PDB entry 4KGX | X-ray diffraction, 2.20 A resolution | chains A and B of the 4 polymer chains in the assembly

# Chain A
Name: Aspartate carbamoyltransferase
Source organism: Escherichia coli
Notes: EC 2.1.3.2
UniProtKB: E8Y328 (E8Y328_ECOKO); residues 1-310 here correspond to UniProt positions 2-311 (UniProt number = residue number + 1)
Sequence (310 residues; numbered 1 to 310; the number before each row is that of its first residue):
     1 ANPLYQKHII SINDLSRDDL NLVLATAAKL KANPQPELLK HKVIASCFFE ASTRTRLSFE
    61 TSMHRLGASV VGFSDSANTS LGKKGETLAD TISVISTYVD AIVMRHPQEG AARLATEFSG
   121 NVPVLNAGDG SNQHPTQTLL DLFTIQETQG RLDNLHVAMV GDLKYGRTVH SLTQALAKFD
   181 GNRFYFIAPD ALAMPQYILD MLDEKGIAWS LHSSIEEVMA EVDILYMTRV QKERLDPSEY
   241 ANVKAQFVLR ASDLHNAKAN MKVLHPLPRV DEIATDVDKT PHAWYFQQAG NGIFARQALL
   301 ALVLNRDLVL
Residues lining bound ligands: N-(phosphonacetyl)-L-aspartic acid (PAL): Ala51, Ser52, Thr53, Arg54, Thr55, Arg56, Ser80, Lys84, Arg105, His134, Gln137, Arg167, Thr168, Arg229, Gln231, Pro266, Leu267, Pro268

# Chain B
Name: Aspartate carbamoyltransferase regulatory chain
Source organism: Escherichia coli
Notes: EC 2.1.3.2
UniProtKB: E8Y329 (E8Y329_ECOKO); numbering as in UniProt (aligned over 1-153)
Sequence (153 residues; numbered 1 to 153; the number before each row is that of its first residue):
     1 MTHDNKLQVE AIKRGTVIDH IPAQIGFKLL SLFKLTETDQ RITIGLNLPS GEMGRKDLIK
    61 IENTFLSEDQ VDQLALYAPQ ATVNRIDNYE VVGKSRPSLP ERIDNVLVCP NSNCISHAEP
   121 VSSSFAVRKR ANDIALKCKY CEKEFSHNVV LAN
Unresolved in the structure: 1-8
Bound ions: Zn2+: Cys109, Cys114, Cys138, Cys141
Residues lining bound ligands: CTP (cytidine-5'-triphosphate): Glu10, Ala11, Ile12, Val17, Asp19, His20, Leu58, Lys60, Thr82, Asn84, Ile86, Tyr89, Val91, Lys94

# How chain A and chain B interact
Residue-residue contacts - 34 pairs, chain A then chain B:
  Ser11(A) - Glu142(B)  hydrogen bond
  Thr87(A) - Glu119(B)
  Leu88(A) - Glu119(B)  hydrogen bond (backbone-side chain)
  Ala89(A) - Glu119(B)  hydrogen bond (backbone-side chain)
  His106(A) - Ile115(B)
  Pro107(A) - Asn113(B)  hydrogen bond (backbone-side chain)
  Gln108(A) - Asn113(B)  hydrogen bond
  Gln108(A) - Ile115(B)
  Glu109(A) - Asn111(B)  hydrogen bond
  Glu109(A) - Asn113(B)  hydrogen bond
  Glu109(A) - Cys114(B)
  Glu109(A) - Ile115(B)  hydrogen bond (backbone-backbone)
  Glu109(A) - Cys141(B)
  Glu109(A) - Lys143(B)  salt bridge
  Gly110(A) - Ile115(B)
  Gly110(A) - Tyr140(B)
  Ala111(A) - Ile115(B)
  Arg113(A) - Lys139(B)
  Arg113(A) - Glu142(B)  salt bridge
  Leu114(A) - Glu119(B)
  Leu114(A) - Val121(B)  hydrophobic
  Leu114(A) - Tyr140(B)  hydrophobic
  Glu117(A) - Lys139(B)  salt bridge
  Glu117(A) - Tyr140(B)  hydrogen bond
  Phe118(A) - Val121(B)  hydrophobic
  Ser131(A) - Lys143(B)
  Asn132(A) - Cys141(B)
  Asn132(A) - Glu142(B)  hydrogen bond
  Gln133(A) - Glu142(B)
  Gln196(A) - Arg130(B)
  Tyr197(A) - Lys137(B)
  Tyr197(A) - Glu144(B)
  Asp200(A) - Arg128(B)  salt bridge
  Asp200(A) - Arg130(B)  salt bridge
Also at the interface, not in a pair above, chain A (22 interface residues in all): Asn13, Gly130
Also at the interface, not in a pair above, chain B (16 interface residues in all): Pro120

# Overview
Chain A and chain B form an interface of 22 and 16 residues respectively; the contacts include 10 hydrogen
bonds and 5 salt bridges. Polar pairs include Glu109(A)-Lys143(B), Arg113(A)-Glu142(B) and
Glu117(A)-Lys139(B). Bound to chain A: N-(phosphonacetyl)-L-aspartic acid. Chain B binds CTP.
Chain A is Aspartate carbamoyltransferase and chain B is Aspartate carbamoyltransferase regulatory chain, both
from Escherichia coli; the structure, The R state structure of E. coli ATCase with CTP bound, was determined
by X-ray diffraction together with 4KGV, 4KGZ and 4KH1 from the same study.
